Entry 8IUN (electron microscopy, 2.85 A resolution); this record covers chains M and D of the 36 polymer chains in the assembly.

[Chain M]
Protein: Reaction center protein L chain
Source organism: Roseiflexus castenholzii
UniProt: Q83XD0 (Q83XD0_9CHLR); numbering as in UniProt (aligned over 1-641)
Sequence (641 residues; numbered 1 to 641; the number before each row is that of its first residue):
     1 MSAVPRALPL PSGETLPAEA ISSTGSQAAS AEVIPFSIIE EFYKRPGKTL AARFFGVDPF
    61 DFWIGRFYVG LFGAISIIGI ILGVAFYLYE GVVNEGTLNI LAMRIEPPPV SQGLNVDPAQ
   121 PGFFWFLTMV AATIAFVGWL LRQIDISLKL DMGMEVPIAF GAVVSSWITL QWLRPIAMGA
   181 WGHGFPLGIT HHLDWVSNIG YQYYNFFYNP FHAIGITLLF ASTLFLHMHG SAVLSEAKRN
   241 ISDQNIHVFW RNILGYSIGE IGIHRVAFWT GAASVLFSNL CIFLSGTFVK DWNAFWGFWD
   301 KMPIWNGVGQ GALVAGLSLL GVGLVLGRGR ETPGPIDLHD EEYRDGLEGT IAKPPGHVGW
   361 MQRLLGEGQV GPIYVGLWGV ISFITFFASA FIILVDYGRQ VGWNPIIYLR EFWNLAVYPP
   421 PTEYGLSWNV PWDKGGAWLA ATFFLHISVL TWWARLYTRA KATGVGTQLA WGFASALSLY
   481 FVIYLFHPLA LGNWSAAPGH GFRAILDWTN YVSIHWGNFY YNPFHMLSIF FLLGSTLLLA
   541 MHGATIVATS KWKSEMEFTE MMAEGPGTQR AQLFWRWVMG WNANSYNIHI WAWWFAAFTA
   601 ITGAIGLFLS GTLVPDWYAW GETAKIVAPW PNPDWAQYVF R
Unresolved in the structure: 1-334, 641
Ion coordination: Mn2+: His542, Glu557, His589 (shared with 2 residues of chain L)
Residues lining bound ligands:
  - bacteriochlorophyll a (BCL), molecule 1: Phe386, Leu445, Val449, Phe473, Ala476, Leu479, Tyr480, Trp508, Thr509, Asn510, Val512, Ser513, Phe519, Tyr520, His525, Ser528, Ile529, Leu532, Thr599, Gly603, Leu607
  - bacteriochlorophyll a (BCL), molecule 2: Thr509, Tyr520, Leu533
  - bacteriochlorophyll a (BCL), molecule 3: Tyr520, Met526, Ile529, Phe530, Leu533, Gly534, Leu537
  - 2-O-octyl-beta-D-glucopyranose (BGL), molecule 1: His357, Val358, Gly359, Trp360, Met361
  - 2-O-octyl-beta-D-glucopyranose (BGL), molecule 2: Gly359, Trp360, Arg363
  - 2-O-octyl-beta-D-glucopyranose (BGL), molecule 3: Gly425, Leu426, Ser427
  - 2-O-octyl-beta-D-glucopyranose (BGL), molecule 4: Leu613, Val614, Trp620
  - bacteriopheophytin a (BPH), molecule 1: Ile351, Ile373, Tyr374, Val375, Gly379, Val380, Ser382, Phe383, Phe386, Ser448, Val449, Trp452, Arg455, Leu456, Leu469, Gly472, Phe473, Ala476, Ala596, Thr599, Ala600
  - bacteriopheophytin a (BPH), molecule 2: Phe386, Ser389, Ala390, Ile393, Leu445, Tyr480, Ile483, Tyr484, Pro498, Phe502, Ile505, Leu506, Trp508, Thr509
  - bacteriopheophytin a (BPH), molecule 3: Leu533, Thr536, Leu537, Ala540, Met541, Trp575, Val578, Met579
  - Menaquinone 11 (MQE; 2-methyl-3-[(2E,6E,10E,14E,18E,22E,26E,30E,34E,38E)-3,7,11,15,19,23,27,31,35,39,43-undecamethyltetratetraconta-2,6,10,1 4,18,22,26,30,34,38,42-undecaen-1-yl]naphthalene-1,4-dione): Leu538, Met541, His542, Thr545, Ile546, Thr568, Ala571, Gln572, Trp575, Met579, Trp581, Asn582, Ala583, Asn584, Ser585, Ile588, Trp591, Phe595

[Chain D]
Protein: Alpha subunit of light-harvesting 1
Source organism: Roseiflexus castenholzii
UniProt: Q83XD1 (Q83XD1_9CHLR); residue numbers follow UniProt; this construct covers 1-42
Sequence (42 residues; numbered 1 to 42; the number before each row is that of its first residue):
     1 MKDRPFEFRT SVVVSTLLGL VMALLIHFVV LSSGAFNWLR AP
Unresolved in the structure: 1-2, 42
Residues lining bound ligands:
  - bacteriochlorophyll a (BCL), molecule 1: Phe6, Glu7, Phe8, Ser11, Val12, Ser15
  - bacteriochlorophyll a (BCL), molecule 2: Ser11, Ser15, Leu18, Ile26, Val30
  - bacteriochlorophyll a (BCL), molecule 3: Val12, Val13, Thr16, Gly19, Leu20, Ala23, His27, Val30, Leu31, Phe36, Trp38
  - bacteriochlorophyll a (BCL), molecule 4: Gly19, Met22, Ala23, Ile26, His27, Val30, Phe36
  - 2-O-octyl-beta-D-glucopyranose (BGL): Leu24, His27, Phe28, Leu31, Ser32, Gly34
  - gamma-Carotene (U4Z): Val12, Ser15, Thr16, Leu18, Gly19, Met22, Leu25, Ile26, Val29

[How chain M and chain D interact]
Pairs across the interface (10; chain M residue first):
  Leu377(M) with Thr10(D); Val14(D), hydrophobic
  Trp378(M) with Val14(D), hydrophobic; Leu17(D), hydrophobic
  Leu426(M) with Phe28(D), hydrophobic; Ser32(D), hydrogen bond (backbone-side chain)
  Ser427(M) with Ser32(D)
  Trp428(M) with Val29(D), hydrophobic
  Phe443(M) with Leu25(D), hydrophobic
  Leu489(M) with Phe28(D), hydrophobic
Other interface residues (no listed pair), chain M (10 interface residues in all): Asn429, Ile447, Trp494
Other interface residues (no listed pair), chain D (10 interface residues in all): Val21, Met22, Ser33

[Summary]
Chain M and chain D each contribute 10 residues to their interface, with 1 hydrogen bond. Its one
hydrogen-bonded contact is Leu426(M)-Ser32(D). One 2-O-octyl-beta-D-glucopyranose molecule is bound between
chain M and chain D.
Chain M is Reaction center protein L chain and chain D is Alpha subunit of light-harvesting 1, both from
Roseiflexus castenholzii; the structure, Cryo-EM structure of the CRT-LESS RC-LH core complex from roseiflexus
castenholzii, was determined by electron microscopy together with 8IUG from the same study.
